PDB entry 5NAZ | X-ray diffraction, 1.85 A resolution | chain A

== Chain A ==
Protein: Collagen alpha-5(IV) chain
Organism: Homo sapiens
Reference sequence: P29400 (CO4A5_HUMAN); residues 1-229 here correspond to UniProt positions 1457-1685 (UniProt number = residue number + 1456)
Amino-acid sequence (229 residues; numbered 1 to 229; the number before each row is that of its first residue):
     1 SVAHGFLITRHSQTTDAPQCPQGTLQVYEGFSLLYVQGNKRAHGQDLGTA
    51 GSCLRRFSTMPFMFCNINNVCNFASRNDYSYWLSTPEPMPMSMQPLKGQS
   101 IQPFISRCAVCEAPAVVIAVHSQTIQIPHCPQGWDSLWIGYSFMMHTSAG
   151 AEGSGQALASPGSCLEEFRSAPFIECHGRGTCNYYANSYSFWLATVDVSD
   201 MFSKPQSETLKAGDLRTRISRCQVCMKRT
Not modelled in the structure: 1-3
Cystine bridges: Cys20-Cys111, Cys53-Cys108, Cys65-Cys71, Cys130-Cys225, Cys164-Cys222, Cys176-Cys182
Swiss-Prot annotation at these positions:
  - cross-link: Met93 (S-Lysyl-methionine sulfilimine (Met-Lys) (interchain with K-1667)), Lys211 (S-Lysyl-methionine sulfilimine (Lys-Met) (interchain with M-1549))

== Overview ==
Chain A is Collagen alpha-5(IV) chain (Homo sapiens); the structure, Crystal structures of homooligomers of
collagen type IV. alpha5NC1, was determined by X-ray diffraction, deposited together with 5NAX, 5NAY, 5NB0,
5NB1 and 5NB2.
